Entry 2IVI (X-ray diffraction, 1.30 A resolution); this record covers chain B.

Chain B:
Protein: Isopenicillin N synthetase
From: Emericella nidulans (strain FGSC A4 / ATCC 38163 / CBS 112.46 / NRRL 194 / M139)
Notes: EC 1.21.3.1
UniProtKB: P05326 (IPNS_EMENI); residue numbers follow UniProt; this construct covers 1-331
Amino-acid sequence (331 residues; each row starts with the number of its first residue):
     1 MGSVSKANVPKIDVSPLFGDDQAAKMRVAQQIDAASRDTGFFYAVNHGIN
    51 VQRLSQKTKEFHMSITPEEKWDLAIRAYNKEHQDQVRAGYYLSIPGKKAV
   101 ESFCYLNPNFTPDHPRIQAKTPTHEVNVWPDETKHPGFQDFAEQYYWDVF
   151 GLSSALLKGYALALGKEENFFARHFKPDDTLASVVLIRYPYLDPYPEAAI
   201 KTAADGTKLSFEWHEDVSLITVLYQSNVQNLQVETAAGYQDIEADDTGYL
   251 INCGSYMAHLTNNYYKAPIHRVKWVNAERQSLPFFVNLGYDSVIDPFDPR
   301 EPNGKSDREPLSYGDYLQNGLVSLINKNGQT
Not modelled in the structure: 1-2
Ion coordination: Fe2+: His-214, Asp-216, His-270 (together with ACW)
Small-molecule neighbours: ACW (D-(L-a-aminoadipoyl)-L-cysteinyl-b-methyl-D-cyclopropylglycine): Arg-87, Tyr-91, Cys-104, Ser-183, Val-185, Ile-187, Tyr-189, Phe-211, His-214, Asp-216, Leu-223, Gln-225, Leu-231, Val-272, Ser-281, Pro-283, Phe-285, Leu-321, Leu-324, Thr-331
Curated features (UniProtKB/Swiss-Prot):
  - binding site (isopenicillin N): Arg-87, Tyr-91, Ser-183, Tyr-189, Ser-281
  - binding site (N-[(5S)-5-amino-5-carboxypentanoyl]-L-cysteinyl-D-valine): Arg-87, Tyr-91, Ser-183, Tyr-189, His-214, Asp-216, Ser-281
  - binding site (Fe(2+)): His-214, Asp-216, His-270
  - binding site (2-oxoglutarate): Arg-279
  - site: Phe-211 (Transition state stabilizer)
  - mutagenesis: Lys-98 (K98E: Strongly reduced the catalytic activity), Leu-223 (L223I/V: Strongly reduced the catalytic activity), Leu-231 (L231I/V: Strongly reduced the catalytic activity; L231T: Abolishes the catalytic activity), Val-272 (V272T: Strongly reduced the catalytic activity), Pro-283 (P283A/I/V: Strongly reduced the catalytic activity; P283L: Abolishes the catalytic activity)

Summary:
Chain B binds compound ACW. His-214, Asp-216 and His-270 form the Fe2+ site. From UniProt: 5 isopenicillin
N-binding residues, 7 N-[(5S)-5-amino-5-carboxypentanoyl]-L-cysteinyl-D-valine-binding residues, 3
Fe2+-binding residues and residue binding 2-oxoglutarate Arg-279.
Chain B is Isopenicillin N synthetase (Emericella nidulans (strain FGSC A4 / ATCC 38163 / CBS 112.46 / NRRL
194 / M139)); the structure, Isopenicillin N Synthase From Aspergillus Nidulans (Anaerobic Ac-
methyl-cyclopropylglycine Fe Complex), was determined by X-ray diffraction, deposited together with 2IVJ.
